3WSO - chains A and B; structure by X-ray diffraction, 2.60 A resolution.

[Chain A]
Molecule: F-box only protein 44
Organism: Homo sapiens
Reference sequence: Q9H4M3 (FBX44_HUMAN); numbering as in UniProt (aligned over 1-255)
Chain sequence (255 residues; numbered 1 to 255; the number before each row is that of its first residue):
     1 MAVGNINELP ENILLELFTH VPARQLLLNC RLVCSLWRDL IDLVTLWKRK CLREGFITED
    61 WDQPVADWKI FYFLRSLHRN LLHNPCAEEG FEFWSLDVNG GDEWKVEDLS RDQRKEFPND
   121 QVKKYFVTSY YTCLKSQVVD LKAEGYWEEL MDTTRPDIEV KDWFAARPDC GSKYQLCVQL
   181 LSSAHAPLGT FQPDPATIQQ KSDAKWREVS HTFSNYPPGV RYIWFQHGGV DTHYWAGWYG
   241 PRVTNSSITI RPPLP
Unresolved in the structure: 1, 254-255
What the authors report for this chain:
  - conformationally variable residues (side-chain flip): Tyr234, Trp235
  - contacts within the chain: Pro168-Gln199 (hydrogen bond)

[Chain B]
Molecule: S-phase kinase-associated protein 1
Organism: Homo sapiens
Reference sequence: P63208 (SKP1_HUMAN); residues 1-163 here = UniProt positions 1-163
Chain sequence (166 residues; numbered -2 to 163; the number before each row is that of its first residue; numbers below 1 keep their minus sign (Gly-2 is residue -2)):
    -2 GPHMPSIKLQ SSDGEIFEVD VEIAKQSVTI KTMLEDLGMD DEGDDDPVPL PNVNAAILKK
    58 VIQWCTHHKD DPPPPEDDEN KEKRTDDIPV WDQEFLKVDQ GTLFELILAA NYLDIKGLLD
   118 VTCKTVANMI KGKTPEEIRK TFNIKNDFTE EEEAQVRKEN QWCEEK
Unresolved in the structure: -2 to 0, 33-41, 70-83, 163
Construct notes: expression tag (-2 to 0)
UniProt features mapped onto this chain:
  - modified residue: Thr131 (Phosphothreonine)
  - cross-link: Lys142 (Glycyl lysine isopeptide (Lys-Gly) (interchain with G-Cter in SUMO1))

[Chain A / chain B interface]
Pairs across the interface (65; chain A residue first):
  Ala2(A) with Glu102(B)
  Val3(A) with Gly98(B); Phe101(B); Leu105(B), hydrophobic
  Asn5(A) with Phe101(B); Phe139(B), hydrogen bond (side chain-backbone); Asn140(B), hydrogen bond (side chain-backbone)
  Ile6(A) with Phe101(B); Phe139(B), hydrophobic; Ile141(B), hydrophobic
  Asn7(A) with Ile141(B)
  Leu9(A) with Phe101(B), hydrophobic; Leu105(B), hydrophobic
  Pro10(A) with Leu105(B)
  Ile13(A) with Ile104(B), hydrophobic; Asn108(B)
  Leu17(A) with Cys120(B); Val123(B), hydrophobic; Ala124(B)
  His20(A) with Cys120(B); Lys121(B); Ala124(B)
  Pro22(A) with Lys128(B)
  Arg24(A) with Cys160(B), hydrogen bond (side chain-backbone); Glu162(B), salt bridge
  Gln25(A) with Ile127(B); Lys128(B); Gly129(B), hydrogen bond (side chain-backbone); Lys130(B), hydrogen bond (side chain-backbone)
  Leu27(A) with Asn157(B), hydrogen bond (backbone-side chain); Trp159(B), hydrophobic
  Asn29(A) with Lys130(B); Pro132(B)
  Cys30(A) with Ile127(B), hydrophobic
  Arg31(A) with Phe145(B); Val153(B), hydrogen bond (side chain-backbone); Glu156(B), salt bridge; Asn157(B), hydrogen bond
  Leu32(A) with Pro132(B), hydrophobic; Arg136(B), hydrogen bond (backbone-side chain); Phe145(B); Val153(B), hydrophobic
  Val33(A) with Pro132(B); Ile135(B), hydrophobic; Arg136(B), hydrogen bond (backbone-side chain); Ile141(B), hydrophobic
  Cys34(A) with Ile141(B), hydrophobic; Asp144(B); Phe145(B)
  Ser35(A) with Asp144(B), hydrogen bond; Phe145(B)
  Trp37(A) with Ile135(B), hydrophobic; Ile141(B), hydrophobic
  Arg38(A) with Phe145(B); Glu149(B), salt bridge
  Ile70(A) with Trp159(B), hydrophobic
  Trp147(A) with Trp159(B), hydrogen bond (side chain-backbone); Cys160(B); Glu161(B); Glu162(B)
  Glu149(A) with Gln158(B); Trp159(B); Glu161(B)
  Leu150(A) with Trp159(B)
  Thr153(A) with Trp159(B)
Also at the interface, not in a pair above, chain A (34 interface residues in all): Glu16, Val21, Leu28, Lys69, Phe73, Glu148
Also at the interface, not in a pair above, chain B (37 interface residues in all): Leu116, Asp117, Thr131, Lys142, Asn143, Glu150

[In short]
Chain A and chain B form an interface of 34 and 37 residues respectively, with 12 hydrogen bonds and 3 salt
bridges. Polar contacts include Arg24(A)-Glu162(B), Arg31(A)-Glu156(B) and Arg38(A)-Glu149(B). From the paper:
conformational variability at Tyr234(A) and Trp235(A); contacts within the chain involving Pro168(A) and
Gln199(A).
Chain A is F-box only protein 44 and chain B is S-phase kinase-associated protein 1, both from Homo sapiens;
the structure, Crystal structure of the Skp1-FBG3 complex, was determined by X-ray diffraction.
